7XAM - chains A and N of the 34 polymer chains in the assembly; structure by electron microscopy, 3.50 A resolution.

== Chain A ==
Molecule: 23S rRNA
From: Mycolicibacterium smegmatis MC2 155
Sequence (3120 nucleotides; each row starts with the number of its first residue):
     1 UAAGUGUUUAAGGGCGCAUGGUGGAUGCCUUGGCACUGGGAGCCGAUGAA
    51 GGACGUAGGAGGCUGCGAUAAGCCUCGGGGAGCUGUCAACCGAGCGUUGA
   101 UCCGAGGAUGUCCGAAUGGGGAAACCCGGCACGAGUGAUGUCGUGUCACC
   151 AGGCGCUGAAUAUAUAGGCGUCUGGGGGGAACGCGGGGAAGUGAAACAUC
   201 UCAGUACCCGUAGGAAGAGAAAACAAAAUGUGAUUCCGUGAGUAGUGGCG
   251 AGCGAAAGCGGAGGAUGGCUAAACCGUAUGCAUGUGAUACCGGGUAGGGG
   301 UUGUGUGUGCGGGGUUGUGGGACCUAUCUUUCCGGCUCUACCUGGCUGGA
   351 GGGCAGUGAGAAAAUGUUGUGGUUAGCGGAAAUGGCUUGGGAUGGCCUGC
   401 CGUAGACGGUGAGAGCCCGGUACGUGAAAACCCGACGUCUGUCUUGAUGG
   451 UGUUCCCGAGUAGCAGCGGGCCCGUGGAAUCUGCUGUGAAUCUGCCGGGA
   501 CCACCCGGUAAGCCUGAAUACUUCCCAGUGACCGAUAGCGGAUUAGUACC
   551 GUGAGGGAAUGGUGAAAAGUACCCCGGGAGGGGAGUGAAAGAGUACCUGA
   601 AACCGUGCGCUUACAAUCCGUCAGAGCCCUCGACGUGUCGUGGGGUGAUG
   651 GCGUGCCUUUUGAAGAAUGAGCCUGCGAGUCAGGGACAUGUCGCGAGGUU
   701 AACCCGGGUGGGGUAGCCGCAGCGAAAGCGAGUCUGAAUAGGGCGUAUCC
   751 ACACAAGAGUGUGUGGUGUAGUGGUGUGUUCUGGACCCGAAGCGGAGUGA
   801 UCUACCCAUGGCCAGGGUGAAGCGCGGGUAAGACCGCGUGGAGGCCCGAA
   851 CCCACUUAGGUUGAAGACUGAGGGGAUGAGCUGUGGGUAGGGGUGAAAGG
   901 CCAAUCAAACUCCGUGAUAGCUGGUUCUCCCCGAAAUGCAUUUAGGUGCA
   951 GCGUCGCAUGUUUCUUGCCGGAGGUAGAGCUACUGGAUGGCCGAUGGGCC
  1001 CCACAGGGUUACUGACGUCAGCCAAACUCCGAAUGCCGGUAAGUCCAAGA
  1051 GUGCGGCAGUGAGACGGCGGGGGAUAAGCUCCGUGCGUCGAGAGGGAAAC
  1101 AGCCCAGAUCGCCGGCUAAGGCCCCUAAGCGUGUGCUAAGUGGAAAAGGA
  1151 UGUGCAGUCGCGAAGACAACCAGGAGGUUGGCUUAGAAGCAGCCACCCUU
  1201 GAAAGAGUGCGUAAUAGCUCACUGGUCAAGUGAUUGUGCGCCGAUAAUGU
  1251 AGCGGGGCUCAAGCACACCGCCGAAGCCGCGGCAGCCAACGUGUUGGCUG
  1301 GGUAGGGGAGCGUCCUGCAUCCGGUGAAGCCGCCGAGUGAUCGAGUGGUG
  1351 GAGGGUGUGGGAGUGAGAAUGCAGGCAUGAGUAGCGAUUAGGCAAGUGAG
  1401 AACCUUGCCCGCCGAAAGACCAAGGGUUCCUGGGCCAGGCCAGUCCGCCC
  1451 AGGGUGAGUCGGGACCUAAGGCGAGGCCGACAGGCGUAGUCGAUGGACAA
  1501 CGGGUUGAUAUUCCCGUACCCGUGUAUGUGCGUCCAUGAUGAAUCAGCGG
  1551 UACUAACCAUCCAAAACCACCGUGACCGCACCUUUCGGGGUGUGGCGUUG
  1601 GUGGGGCUGCAUGGGACCUUCGUUGGUAGUAGUCAAGCGAUGGGGUGACG
  1651 CAGGAAGGUAGCCGUACCGGUCAGUGGUAAUACCGGGGUAAGCCUGUAGG
  1701 GAGUCAGAUAGGUAAAUCCGUCUGGCAUAUAUCCUGAGAGGUGAUGCAUA
  1751 GCCGAGUGAGGCGAAUUCGGUGAUCCUAUGCUGCCGAGAAAAGCCUCUAG
  1801 CGAGGACAUACACGGCCCGUACCCCAAACCAACACAGGUGGUCAGGUAGA
  1851 GAAUACUAAGGCGUACGAGUGAACUAUGGUUAAGGAACUCGGCAAAAUGC
  1901 CCCCGUAACUUCGGGAGAAGGGGGACCCACAUGGCGUGUAAGCCUUUACG
  1951 GCCCAAGCGUGAGUGGGUGGCACAAACCAGUGAGAAGCGACUGUUUACUA
  2001 AAAACACAGGUCCGUGCGAAGUCGCAAGACGAUGUAUACGGACUGACGCC
  2051 UGCCCGGUGCUGGAAGGUUAAGAGGACCCGUUAACUCCCUUUGGGGGUGA
  2101 AGCGGAGAAUUUAAGCCCCAGUAAACGGCGGUGGUAACUAUAACCAUCCU
  2151 AAGGUAGCGAAAUUCCUUGUCGGGUAAGUUCCGACCUGCACGAAUGGCGU
  2201 AACGACUUCUCAACUGUCUCAACCAUAGACUCGGCGAAAUUGCACUACGA
  2251 GUAAAGAUGCUCGUUACGCGCGGCAGGACGAAAAGACCCCGGGACCUUCA
  2301 CUACAACUUGGUAUUGGUGCUCGAUACGGUUUGUGUAGGAUAGGUGGGAG
  2351 ACUGUGAAGCUCACACGCCAGUGUGGGUGGAGUCGUUGUUGAAAUACCAC
  2401 UCUGAUCGUAUUGGGCCUCUAACCUCGGACCGUAUAUCCGGUUCAGGGAC
  2451 AGUGCCUGGUGGGUAGUUUAACUGGGGCGGUUGCCUCCUAAAAUGUAACG
  2501 GAGGCGCCCAAAGGUUCCCUCAACCUGGACGGCAAUCAGGUGUUGAGUGU
  2551 AAGUGCACAAGGGAGCUUGACUGCGAGACGGACAUGUCGAGCAGGGACGA
  2601 AAGUCGGGACUAGUGAUCCGGCACCUCUGAGUGGAAGGGGUGUCGCUCAA
  2651 CGGAUAAAAGGUACCCCGGGGAUAACAGGCUGAUCUUCCCCAAGAGUCCA
  2701 UAUCGACGGGAUGGUUUGGCACCUCGAUGUCGGCUCGUCGCAUCCUGGGG
  2751 CUGGAGCAGGUCCCAAGGGUUGGGCUGUUCGCCCAUUAAAGCGGCACGCG
  2801 AGCUGGGUUUAGAACGUCGUGAGACAGUUCGGUCUCUAUCCGCCGCGCGC
  2851 GUCAGAAGCUUGAGGAAACCUGUCCCUAGUACGAGAGGACCGGGACGGAC
  2901 GAACCUCUGGUAUACCAGUUGUCCCACCAGGGGCACGGCUGGAUAGCCAC
  2951 GUUCGGACAGGAUAACCGCUGAAAGCAUCUAAGCGGGAAACCUCUUCCAA
  3001 GACCAGGCUUCUCACCCUCUAGGAGGGAUAAGGCCCCCCGCAGACCACGG
  3051 GAUUGAUAGACCAGACCUGGAAGCCUAGUAAUAGGUGCAGGGAACUGGCA
  3101 CUAACCGGCCGAAAACUUAC
Unresolved in the structure: 1, 1562-1609, 2136-2144
Ion coordination: Mg2+ site 1 near G13 (its only coordinating residue here); Mg2+ site 2: C28, G1354; Mg2+ site 3: C43, G214; Mg2+ site 4 near U56 (its only coordinating residue here); Mg2+ site 5 near U69 (its only coordinating residue here); Mg2+ site 6 near U117 (its only coordinating residue here); Mg2+ site 7: A159, U163; Mg2+ site 8: G191, U2467; Mg2+ site 9 near G191 (its only coordinating residue here); Mg2+ site 10: A196, C197; Mg2+ site 11 near G204 (its only coordinating residue here); Mg2+ site 12 near G217 (its only coordinating residue here); 233 more Mg2+ sites not listed

== Chain N ==
Molecule: 50S ribosomal protein L16
From: Mycolicibacterium smegmatis MC2 155
UniProt: A0QSD8 (RL16_MYCS2); residue numbers follow UniProt; this construct covers 1-138
Sequence (138 residues; each row starts with the number of its first residue):
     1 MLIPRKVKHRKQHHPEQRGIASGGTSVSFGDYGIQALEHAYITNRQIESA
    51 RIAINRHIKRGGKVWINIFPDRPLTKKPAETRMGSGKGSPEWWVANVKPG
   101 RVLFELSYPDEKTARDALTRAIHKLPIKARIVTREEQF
Unresolved in the structure: 137-138
Ion coordination: Mg2+ near Leu-125 (its only coordinating residue here)

== How chain A and chain N interact ==
Contacting residue pairs (94; chain A residue first):
  A976(A) / Arg-18(N)  hydrogen bond to the phosphate
  G977(A) / Glu-16(N)  phosphate contact
  G977(A) / Arg-18(N)  salt bridge to the phosphate
  A978(A) / Ser-22(N)  hydrogen bond to the phosphate
  G986(A) / Pro-4(N)  phosphate contact
  G986(A) / Arg-5(N)  salt bridge to the phosphate
  G986(A) / Lys-6(N)  salt bridge to the phosphate
  G986(A) / Asp-71(N)  sugar contact
  A987(A) / Pro-4(N)  phosphate contact
  A987(A) / Arg-5(N)  salt bridge to the phosphate
  A987(A) / Phe-69(N)  sugar contact
  U988(A) / Phe-29(N)  base contact
  U988(A) / Ile-66(N)  sugar contact
  G989(A) / Lys-63(N)  phosphate contact
  G989(A) / Trp-65(N)  hydrogen bond to the sugar
  G990(A) / Lys-63(N)  salt bridge to the phosphate
  G1021(A) / Gly-24(N)  sugar contact
  G1021(A) / Ser-28(N)  sugar contact
  C1022(A) / Gly-23(N)  phosphate contact
  C1022(A) / Gly-24(N)  hydrogen bond to the phosphate
  C1022(A) / Arg-101(N)  hydrogen bond to the sugar
  A1024(A) / Arg-72(N)  sugar contact
  A1025(A) / Lys-11(N)  hydrogen bond to the base
  A1025(A) / Gln-12(N)  base contact
  A1025(A) / His-13(N)  stacking on the base
  A1026(A) / His-9(N)  stacking on the base
  A1026(A) / Lys-11(N)  hydrogen bond to the base
  C1027(A) / Lys-8(N)  salt bridge to the phosphate
  C1027(A) / His-9(N)  salt bridge to the phosphate
  G1070(A) / Glu-16(N)  phosphate contact
  G1070(A) / Arg-18(N)  salt bridge to the phosphate
  G1071(A) / His-13(N)  phosphate contact
  G1072(A) / His-13(N)  phosphate contact
  G1072(A) / Lys-87(N)  salt bridge to the phosphate
  G1073(A) / Thr-75(N)  phosphate contact
  G1073(A) / Lys-77(N)  sugar contact
  G1073(A) / Met-83(N)  sugar contact
  G1073(A) / Lys-87(N)  salt bridge to the phosphate
  G1073(A) / Gly-88(N)  hydrogen bond to the phosphate
  A1074(A) / Thr-75(N)  phosphate contact
  A1074(A) / Lys-76(N)  phosphate contact
  A1074(A) / Lys-77(N)  hydrogen bond to the phosphate
  U1075(A) / His-14(N)  salt bridge to the phosphate
  U1075(A) / Pro-15(N)  base contact
  U1075(A) / Gln-17(N)  hydrogen bond to the base
  U1075(A) / Tyr-41(N)  base contact
  U1075(A) / Trp-92(N)  phosphate contact
  A1076(A) / Met-83(N)  base contact
  A1147(A) / Lys-128(N)  salt bridge to the phosphate
  G1148(A) / His-123(N)  phosphate contact
  G1148(A) / Lys-128(N)  phosphate contact
  G1149(A) / His-123(N)  phosphate contact
  C1193(A) / Arg-60(N)  hydrogen bond to the phosphate
  C1194(A) / Arg-60(N)  salt bridge to the phosphate
  G2474(A) / Met-83(N)  base contact
  G2474(A) / Gly-84(N)  base contact
  G2475(A) / Arg-82(N)  salt bridge to the phosphate
  U2489(A) / His-13(N)  sugar contact
  C2499(A) / Gly-84(N)  sugar contact
  C2499(A) / Ser-85(N)  hydrogen bond to the sugar
  C2499(A) / Gly-86(N)  phosphate contact
  G2500(A) / Gly-84(N)  phosphate contact
  G2500(A) / Ser-85(N)  hydrogen bond to the phosphate
  G2500(A) / Gly-86(N)  hydrogen bond to the phosphate
  G2500(A) / Lys-87(N)  phosphate contact
  G2501(A) / Lys-11(N)  sugar contact
  G2501(A) / Gly-86(N)  phosphate contact
  G2501(A) / Lys-87(N)  hydrogen bond to the phosphate
  A2502(A) / Lys-11(N)  salt bridge to the phosphate
  C2691(A) / Arg-120(N)  sugar contact
  C2691(A) / His-123(N)  sugar contact
  C2691(A) / Lys-124(N)  hydrogen bond to the base
  A2692(A) / Arg-120(N)  sugar contact
  A2693(A) / Arg-56(N)  hydrogen bond to the sugar
  A2693(A) / Arg-120(N)  salt bridge to the phosphate
  C2707(A) / Ser-49(N)  base contact
  C2707(A) / Lys-124(N)  base contact
  G2708(A) / Arg-45(N)  salt bridge to the phosphate
  G2708(A) / Gln-46(N)  phosphate contact
  G2708(A) / Ser-49(N)  hydrogen bond to the sugar
  G2708(A) / His-123(N)  hydrogen bond to the base
  G2708(A) / Lys-124(N)  hydrogen bond to the sugar
  G2709(A) / Gln-46(N)  hydrogen bond to the phosphate
  G2709(A) / Lys-124(N)  sugar contact
  G2709(A) / Leu-125(N)  sugar contact
  G2709(A) / Pro-126(N)  phosphate contact
  G2710(A) / Pro-126(N)  phosphate contact
  U2717(A) / Glu-80(N)  hydrogen bond to the sugar
  G2718(A) / Glu-80(N)  sugar contact
  G2719(A) / Thr-81(N)  sugar contact
  G2719(A) / Arg-82(N)  phosphate contact
  G2719(A) / Met-83(N)  phosphate contact
  C2720(A) / Arg-82(N)  salt bridge to the phosphate
  C2720(A) / Met-83(N)  hydrogen bond to the phosphate
Other interface residues (no listed pair), chain A (53 interface residues in all): G985, A1020, C1023, G1069, A1077, A2683, C2690, G2694, A2706
Other interface residues (no listed pair), chain N (52 interface residues in all): Lys-59, Leu-74

== Summary ==
53 residues of chain A and 52 residues of chain N are in contact, with 23 hydrogen bonds, 18 salt bridges and
2 aromatic stacking contacts. Among the polar pairs are A1025(A)/Lys-11(N), A1026(A)/Lys-11(N) and
U1075(A)/Gln-17(N). C28(A) and G1354(A) coordinate Mg2+ site 2.
Chain A is 23S rRNA and chain N is 50S ribosomal protein L16, both from Mycolicibacterium smegmatis MC2 155;
the structure, Mycobacterium smegmatis 50S ribosomal subunit from Stationary phase of growth, was determined
by electron microscopy (same publication as 7Y41).
